PDB entry 4QW5 | X-ray diffraction, 3.00 A resolution | chains M and b of the 28 polymer chains in the assembly

Chain M:
Molecule: Proteasome subunit beta type-7
Organism: Saccharomyces cerevisiae
Notes: EC 3.4.25.1
UniProtKB: P30657 (PSB7_YEAST); residues -12 to 233 here correspond to UniProt positions 21-266 (UniProt number = residue number + 33)
Chain sequence (246 residues; row label = number of the first residue in the row; numbers below 1 keep their minus sign (Thr-12 is residue -12)):
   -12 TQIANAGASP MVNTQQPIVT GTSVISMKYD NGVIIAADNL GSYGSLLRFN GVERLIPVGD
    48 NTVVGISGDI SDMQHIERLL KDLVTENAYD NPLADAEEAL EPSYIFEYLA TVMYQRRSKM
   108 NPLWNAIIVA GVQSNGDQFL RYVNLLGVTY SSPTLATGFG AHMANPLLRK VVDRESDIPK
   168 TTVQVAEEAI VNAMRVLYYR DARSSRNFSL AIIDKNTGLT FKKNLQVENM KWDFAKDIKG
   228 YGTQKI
Unresolved in the structure: -12 to 0

Chain b:
Molecule: Proteasome subunit beta type-1
Organism: Saccharomyces cerevisiae
Notes: EC 3.4.25.1
UniProtKB: P38624 (PSB1_YEAST); residues 1-196 here correspond to UniProt positions 20-215 (UniProt number = residue number + 19)
Chain sequence (196 residues; each row starts with the number of its first residue):
     1 TSIMAVTFKD GVILGADSRT TTGAYIANRV TDKLTRVHDK IWCCRSGSAA DTQAIADIVQ
    61 YHLELYTSQY GTPSTETAAS VFKELCYENK DNLTAGIIVA GYDDKNKGEV YTIPLGGSVH
   121 KLPYAIAGSG STFIYGYCDK NFRENMSKEE TVDFIKHSLS QAIKWDGSSG GVIRMVVLTA
   181 AGVERLIFYP DEYEQL
Covalent attachments: CARFILZOMIB, bound form (3BV) linked to Thr1
Residues lining bound ligands: CARFILZOMIB, bound form (3BV; N-{(2S)-2-[(morpholin-4-ylacetyl)amino]-4-phenylbutanoyl}-L-leucyl-N-[(2R,3S,4S)-1,3-dihydroxy-2,6-dimethylheptan-4-yl]-L-phenylalaninamide): Arg19, Thr20, Thr21, Thr22, Ala27, Lys33, Arg45, Ser46, Gly47, Ser48, Ala49, Thr52, Thr94, Ser129, Ser168
Curated features (UniProtKB/Swiss-Prot):
  - active site: Thr1 (Nucleophile)

Interface between chain M and chain b:
Pairs across the interface (61):
  Ser32(M) - Trp165(b)
  Ser32(M) - Asp166(b)
  Ser32(M) - Gly167(b)  hydrogen bond (backbone-backbone)
  Leu33(M) - Phe133(b)  hydrophobic
  Leu33(M) - Trp165(b)
  Leu34(M) - Lys164(b)
  Leu34(M) - Trp165(b)  hydrogen bond (backbone-backbone)
  Leu34(M) - Gly167(b)
  Arg35(M) - Trp165(b)
  Phe146(M) - Ala24(b)
  Phe146(M) - Tyr25(b)
  Tyr185(M) - Glu194(b)  hydrogen bond
  Tyr186(M) - Ile26(b)
  Tyr186(M) - Arg29(b)
  Arg187(M) - Ala24(b)
  Arg187(M) - Tyr25(b)
  Arg187(M) - Ile26(b)  hydrogen bond (backbone-backbone)
  Arg187(M) - Ala27(b)  hydrogen bond (side chain-backbone)
  Arg187(M) - Asn28(b)
  Arg187(M) - Arg29(b)
  Asp188(M) - Ala24(b)
  Asp188(M) - Ile26(b)
  Ala189(M) - Arg19(b)
  Ala189(M) - Ala24(b)  hydrogen bond (backbone-backbone)
  Ala189(M) - Ile26(b)
  Ala189(M) - Gly167(b)
  Arg190(M) - Ala24(b)
  Arg190(M) - Gly167(b)
  Arg193(M) - Asp191(b)  salt bridge
  Arg193(M) - Glu194(b)  salt bridge
  Lys218(M) - Arg29(b)  hydrogen bond (backbone-side chain)
  Trp219(M) - Arg29(b)
  Trp219(M) - Gly171(b)
  Trp219(M) - Val172(b)  hydrophobic
  Trp219(M) - Tyr189(b)
  Trp219(M) - Pro190(b)
  Asp220(M) - Tyr189(b)
  Phe221(M) - Arg29(b)
  Phe221(M) - Val30(b)  hydrophobic
  Ala222(M) - Val30(b)  hydrophobic
  Ala222(M) - Arg174(b)  hydrogen bond (backbone-side chain)
  Ala222(M) - Ile187(b)  hydrophobic
  Lys223(M) - Ile187(b)
  Lys223(M) - Tyr189(b)
  Ile225(M) - Val30(b)  hydrophobic
  Ile225(M) - Arg174(b)
  Lys226(M) - Asp32(b)
  Gly227(M) - Asp32(b)  hydrogen bond (backbone-side chain)
  Tyr228(M) - Thr35(b)
  Tyr228(M) - Arg45(b)
  Tyr228(M) - Gln53(b)  hydrogen bond (side chain-backbone)
  Tyr228(M) - Ala56(b)
  Tyr228(M) - Asp57(b)  hydrogen bond
  Gln231(M) - Leu34(b)
  Gln231(M) - Thr35(b)
  Gln231(M) - Arg36(b)  hydrogen bond (side chain-backbone)
  Gln231(M) - Trp42(b)
  Gln231(M) - Arg185(b)
  Ile233(M) - Arg36(b)
  Ile233(M) - Trp42(b)  hydrophobic
  Ile233(M) - Arg185(b)  hydrogen bond (backbone-side chain)
Interface residues without a listed pair, chain M (27 interface residues in all): Asn37, Met150, Met217
Interface residues without a listed pair, chain b (35 interface residues in all): Thr21, Ile163, Ser168, Val183

Overview:
27 residues of chain M and 35 residues of chain b are in contact; the contacts include 13 hydrogen bonds and 2
salt bridges. Among the polar pairs are Arg193(M)-Asp191(b), Arg193(M)-Glu194(b) and Tyr185(M)-Glu194(b).
CARFILZOMIB, bound form is covalently linked to Thr1(b).
Here chain M is Proteasome subunit beta type-7 and chain b is Proteasome subunit beta type-1, both from
Saccharomyces cerevisiae. Entry 4QW5 (yCP beta5-M45A mutant in complex with carfilzomib) was determined by
X-ray diffraction, deposited together with 4QUX, 4QUY, 4QV0, 4QV1, 4QV3, 4QV4 and 42 further entries.
